2CJH - chain A; structure by X-ray diffraction, 2.00 A resolution.

Chain A:
Name: L-lysine-epsilon aminotransferase
Source organism: Mycobacterium tuberculosis
Notes: EC 2.6.1.36
UniProt: P63509 (LAT_MYCTU); residue numbers follow UniProt; this construct covers 1-449
Chain sequence (449 residues; each row starts with the number of its first residue):
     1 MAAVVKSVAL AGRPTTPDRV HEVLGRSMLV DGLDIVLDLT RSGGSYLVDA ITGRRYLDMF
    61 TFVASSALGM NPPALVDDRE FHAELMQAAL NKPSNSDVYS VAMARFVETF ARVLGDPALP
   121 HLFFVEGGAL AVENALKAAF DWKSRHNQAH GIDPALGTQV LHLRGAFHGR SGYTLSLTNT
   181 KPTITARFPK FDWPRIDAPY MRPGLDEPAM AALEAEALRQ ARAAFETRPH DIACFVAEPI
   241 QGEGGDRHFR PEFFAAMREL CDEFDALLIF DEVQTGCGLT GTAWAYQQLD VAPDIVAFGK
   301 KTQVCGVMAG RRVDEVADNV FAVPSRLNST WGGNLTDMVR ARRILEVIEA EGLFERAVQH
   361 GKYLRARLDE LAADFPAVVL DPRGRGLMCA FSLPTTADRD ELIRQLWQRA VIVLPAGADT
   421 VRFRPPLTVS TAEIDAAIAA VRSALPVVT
Disordered / not traced: 1-14
Glycans and other covalent adducts: pyridoxal phosphate (PLP) linked to Lys300
Small-molecule neighbours:
  - 2-oxoglutaric acid (AKG): Val63, Phe167, Arg170, Glu243, Gln274, Asn328, Ser329, Thr330, Arg422
  - pyridoxal phosphate (PLP): Gly127, Gly128, Ala129, Val132, Phe167, His168, Gly169, Glu238, Asp271, Val273, Gln274, Ser329, Thr330, Trp331

In short:
Chain A binds 2-oxoglutaric acid. Covalently linked pyridoxal phosphate: at Lys300.
Chain A is L-lysine-epsilon aminotransferase (Mycobacterium tuberculosis); the structure, Lysine
aminotransferase from M. tuberculosis in the internal aldimine form with bound substrate 2-ketoglutarate, was
determined by X-ray diffraction (same publication as 2CIN, 2CJD and 2CJG).
